PDB entry 4F8F | X-ray diffraction, 1.68 A resolution | chains A and B of the 4 polymer chains in the assembly

[Chain A]
Protein: Insulin A chain
Source organism: Homo sapiens
Reference sequence: P01308 (INS_HUMAN); residues 1-21 here correspond to UniProt positions 90-110 (UniProt number = residue number + 89)
Chain sequence (21 residues; each row starts with the number of its first residue):
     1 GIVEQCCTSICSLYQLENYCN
Disulfide bonds: Cys-6/Cys-11

[Chain B]
Protein: Insulin B chain
Source organism: Homo sapiens
Reference sequence: P01308 (INS_HUMAN); residues 1-30 here correspond to UniProt positions 25-54 (UniProt number = residue number + 24)
Chain sequence (30 residues; numbered 1 to 30; the number before each row is that of its first residue):
     1 FVNQHLCGSHLVEALYLVCGERGFFYTPKT

[Chain A / chain B interface]
Residue-residue contacts (41; chain A residue first):
  Gly-1(A) / Thr-30(B)  hydrogen bond (backbone-side chain)
  Ile-2(A) / Leu-11(B)  hydrophobic
  Ile-2(A) / Leu-15(B)  hydrophobic
  Val-3(A) / Pro-28(B)  hydrophobic
  Glu-4(A) / Thr-30(B)
  Cys-6(A) / Gln-4(B)
  Cys-6(A) / His-5(B)
  Cys-6(A) / Leu-6(B)  hydrogen bond (backbone-backbone)
  Cys-6(A) / Leu-11(B)  hydrophobic
  Cys-7(A) / His-5(B)  hydrogen bond (backbone-side chain)
  Cys-7(A) / Leu-6(B)  hydrogen bond (backbone-backbone)
  Cys-7(A) / Cys-7(B)  disulfide
  Thr-8(A) / His-5(B)
  Ser-9(A) / His-5(B)  hydrogen bond (backbone-side chain)
  Ile-10(A) / Gln-4(B)
  Ile-10(A) / His-5(B)
  Cys-11(A) / Asn-3(B)
  Cys-11(A) / Gln-4(B)  hydrogen bond (backbone-backbone)
  Ser-12(A) / Val-2(B)
  Ser-12(A) / Asn-3(B)
  Leu-13(A) / Phe-1(B)  hydrophobic
  Leu-13(A) / Val-2(B)
  Leu-13(A) / Val-18(B)  hydrophobic
  Tyr-14(A) / Phe-1(B)
  Leu-16(A) / Leu-6(B)  hydrophobic
  Leu-16(A) / Leu-11(B)  hydrophobic
  Leu-16(A) / Ala-14(B)  hydrophobic
  Leu-16(A) / Leu-15(B)
  Leu-16(A) / Val-18(B)  hydrophobic
  Glu-17(A) / Val-18(B)
  Glu-17(A) / Arg-22(B)  salt bridge
  Tyr-19(A) / Leu-15(B)  hydrophobic
  Tyr-19(A) / Phe-24(B)
  Tyr-19(A) / Phe-25(B)  hydrogen bond (backbone-backbone)
  Cys-20(A) / Cys-19(B)  disulfide
  Cys-20(A) / Arg-22(B)
  Cys-20(A) / Gly-23(B)
  Asn-21(A) / Arg-22(B)  hydrogen bond (backbone-side chain)
  Asn-21(A) / Gly-23(B)  hydrogen bond (backbone-backbone)
  Asn-21(A) / Phe-24(B)
  Asn-21(A) / Phe-25(B)
Also at the interface, not in a pair above, chain A (20 interface residues in all): Gln-15, Asn-18
Also at the interface, not in a pair above, chain B (20 interface residues in all): Tyr-26, Thr-27
Cross-chain cystine bridges: Cys-7(A)/Cys-7(B), Cys-20(A)/Cys-19(B)

[Summary]
Chain A and chain B each contribute 20 residues to their interface; the contacts include 2 disulfide bonds, 9
hydrogen bonds and 1 salt bridge. Among the polar pairs are Glu-17(A)/Arg-22(B), Gly-1(A)/Thr-30(B) and
Cys-7(A)/His-5(B).
Chain A is Insulin A chain and chain B is Insulin B chain, both from Homo sapiens; the structure, Human
Insulin, was determined by X-ray diffraction (same publication as 4EWW, 4EWX, 4EWZ, 4EX0, 4EX1, 4EXX and 17
further entries).
